PDB entry 8GZO | X-ray diffraction, 1.23 A resolution | chains A and C of the 3 polymer chains in the assembly

Chain A:
Protein: collagen-like peptide
Chain sequence (32 residues; each row starts with the number of its first residue):
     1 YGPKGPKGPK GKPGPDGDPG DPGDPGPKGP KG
Modified residues: Pro13, Pro19, Pro22, Pro25 (4-hydroxyproline; HYP)

Chain C:
Protein: collagen-like peptide
Chain sequence (32 residues; row label = number of the first residue in the row):
     1 YGKPGPEGPE GPKGKPGPKG KPGKPGKPGK PG
Not modelled in the structure: 32
Modified residues: Pro4, Pro16, Pro22, Pro25, Pro28, Pro31 (4-hydroxyproline; HYP)

Chain A / chain C interface:
Pairs across the interface - 55 pairs, chain A then chain C:
  Pro3(A) - Tyr1(C)
  Pro3(A) - Gly2(C)  hydrogen bond (backbone-backbone)
  Lys4(A) - Tyr1(C)
  Lys4(A) - Gly2(C)
  Gly5(A) - Gly2(C)
  Gly5(A) - Lys3(C)
  Pro6(A) - Gly2(C)
  Pro6(A) - Pro4(C)
  Pro6(A) - Gly5(C)  hydrogen bond (backbone-backbone)
  Gly8(A) - Gly5(C)
  Gly8(A) - Pro6(C)
  Pro9(A) - Gly5(C)
  Pro9(A) - Glu7(C)
  Pro9(A) - Gly8(C)  hydrogen bond (backbone-backbone)
  Gly11(A) - Gly8(C)
  Gly11(A) - Pro9(C)
  Lys12(A) - Glu7(C)  salt bridge
  Lys12(A) - Glu10(C)
  Lys12(A) - Gly11(C)  hydrogen bond (backbone-backbone)
  Pro13(A) - Glu10(C)
  Gly14(A) - Glu10(C)
  Gly14(A) - Gly11(C)
  Gly14(A) - Pro12(C)
  Pro15(A) - Glu10(C)
  Pro15(A) - Gly11(C)
  Pro15(A) - Pro12(C)
  Pro15(A) - Lys13(C)
  Pro15(A) - Gly14(C)  hydrogen bond (backbone-backbone)
  Asp16(A) - Lys13(C)
  Gly17(A) - Gly14(C)
  Gly17(A) - Lys15(C)
  Asp18(A) - Lys13(C)  salt bridge
  Asp18(A) - Pro16(C)
  Asp18(A) - Gly17(C)  hydrogen bond (backbone-backbone)
  Pro19(A) - Gly17(C)
  Gly20(A) - Gly17(C)
  Gly20(A) - Pro18(C)
  Asp21(A) - Lys19(C)
  Asp21(A) - Gly20(C)  hydrogen bond (backbone-backbone)
  Pro22(A) - Lys19(C)
  Gly23(A) - Gly20(C)
  Gly23(A) - Lys21(C)
  Asp24(A) - Pro22(C)
  Asp24(A) - Gly23(C)  hydrogen bond (backbone-backbone)
  Pro25(A) - Gly23(C)
  Gly26(A) - Gly23(C)
  Gly26(A) - Lys24(C)
  Pro27(A) - Pro25(C)
  Pro27(A) - Gly26(C)  hydrogen bond (backbone-backbone)
  Gly29(A) - Gly26(C)
  Gly29(A) - Lys27(C)
  Pro30(A) - Pro28(C)
  Pro30(A) - Gly29(C)  hydrogen bond (backbone-backbone)
  Gly32(A) - Gly29(C)
  Gly32(A) - Lys30(C)
Interface residues without a listed pair, chain A (30 interface residues in all): Lys7, Lys10, Lys28, Lys31

Summary:
Chain A and chain C each contribute 30 residues to their interface, with 10 hydrogen bonds and 2 salt bridges.
Polar pairs include Lys12(A)-Glu7(C), Asp18(A)-Lys13(C) and Pro3(A)-Gly2(C).
Chain A is collagen-like peptide and chain C is collagen-like peptide; the structure, Crystal structure of
collagen heterotrimer with K, D, E, R residuesC, was determined by X-ray diffraction (same publication as 8H0E
and 8H0F).
